9MSG - chains H and J of the 14 polymer chains in the assembly; structure by electron microscopy, 2.70 A resolution.

== Chain H ==
Name: DNA-directed RNA polymerase subunit alpha
Source organism: Escherichia coli
Notes: EC 2.7.7.6
Reference sequence: P0A7Z4 (RPOA_ECOLI); residues 1-329 here = UniProt positions 1-329
Chain sequence (329 residues; numbered 1 to 329; the number before each row is that of its first residue):
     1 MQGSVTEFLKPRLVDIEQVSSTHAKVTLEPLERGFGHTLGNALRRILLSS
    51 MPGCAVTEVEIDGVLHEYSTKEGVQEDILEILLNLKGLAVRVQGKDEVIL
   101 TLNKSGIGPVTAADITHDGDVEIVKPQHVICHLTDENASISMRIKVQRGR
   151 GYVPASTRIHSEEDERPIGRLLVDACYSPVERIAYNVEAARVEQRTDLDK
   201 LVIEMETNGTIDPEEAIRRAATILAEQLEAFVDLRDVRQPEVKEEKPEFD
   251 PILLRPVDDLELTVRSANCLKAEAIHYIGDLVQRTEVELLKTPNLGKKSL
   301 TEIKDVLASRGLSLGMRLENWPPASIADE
Not modelled in the structure: 1-3, 160-166, 234-329
Swiss-Prot annotation at these positions:
  - region: Glu-162 to Glu-165 (Required for interaction with Crp at class II promoters)
  - modified residue: Arg-265 (ADP-ribosylarginine), Lys-297 (N6-acetyllysine), Lys-298 (N6-acetyllysine)
  - mutagenesis: Arg-45 (R45C: In rpoA112; temperature-sensitive, blocks RNA polymerase assembly), Glu-162 to Glu-165 (5-fold decrease in CRP-class II promoter-dependent transcription), Glu-165 (E165K: 5-fold decrease in CRP-class II promoter-dependent transcription), Arg-191 (R191C: In rpoA101; temperature-sensitive)

== Chain J ==
Name: DNA-directed RNA polymerase subunit beta'
Source organism: Escherichia coli
Notes: EC 2.7.7.6
Reference sequence: P0A8T8 (RPOC_ECO57); residue numbers follow UniProt; this construct covers 1-1407
Chain sequence (1415 residues; row label = number of the first residue in the row):
     1 MKDLLKFLKAQTKTEEFDAIKIALASPDMIRSWSFGEVKKPETINYRTFK
    51 PERDGLFCARIFGPVKDYECLCGKYKRLKHRGVICEKCGVEVTQTKVRRE
   101 RMGHIELASPTAHIWFLKSLPSRIGLLLDMPLRDIERVLYFESYVVIEGG
   151 MTNLERQQILTEEQYLDALEEFGDEFDAKMGAEAIQALLKSMDLEQECEQ
   201 LREELNETNSETKRKKLTKRIKLLEAFVQSGNKPEWMILTVLPVLPPDLR
   251 PLVPLDGGRFATSDLNDLYRRVINRNNRLKRLLDLAAPDIIVRNEKRMLQ
   301 EAVDALLDNGRRGRAITGSNKRPLKSLADMIKGKQGRFRQNLLGKRVDYS
   351 GRSVITVGPYLRLHQCGLPKKMALELFKPFIYGKLELRGLATTIKAAKKM
   401 VEREEAVVWDILDEVIREHPVLLNRAPTLHRLGIQAFEPVLIEGKAIQLH
   451 PLVCAAYNADFDGDQMAVHVPLTLEAQLEARALMMSTNNILSPANGEPII
   501 VPSQDVVLGLYYMTRDCVNAKGEGMVLTGPKEAERLYRSGLASLHARVKV
   551 RITEYEKDANGELVAKTSLKDTTVGRAILWMIVPKGLPYSIVNQALGKKA
   601 ISKMLNTCYRILGLKPTVIFADQIMYTGFAYAARSGASVGIDDMVIPEKK
   651 HEIISEAEAEVAEIQEQFQSGLVTAGERYNKVIDIWAAANDRVSKAMMDN
   701 LQTETVINRDGQEEKQVSFNSIYMMADSGARGSAAQIRQLAGMRGLMAKP
   751 DGSIIETPITANFREGLNVLQYFISTHGARKGLADTALKTANSGYLTRRL
   801 VDVAQDLVVTEDDCGTHEGIMMTPVIEGGDVKEPLRDRVLGRVTAEDVLK
   851 PGTADILVPRNTLLHEQWCDLLEENSVDAVKVRSVVSCDTDFGVCAHCYG
   901 RDLARGHIINKGEAIGVIAAQSIGEPGTQLTMRTFHIGGAASRAAAESSI
   951 QVKNKGSIKLSNVKSVVNSSGKLVITSRNTELKLIDEFGRTKESYKVPYG
  1001 AVLAKGDGEQVAGGETVANWDPHTMPVITEVSGFVRFTDMIDGQTITRQT
  1051 DELTGLSSLVVLDSAERTAGGKDLRPALKIVDAQGNDVLIPGTDMPAQYF
  1101 LPGKAIVQLEDGVQISSGDTLARIPQESGGTKDITGGLPRVADLFEARRP
  1151 KEPAILAEISGIVSFGKETKGKRRLVITPVDGSDPYEEMIPKWRQLNVFE
  1201 GERVERGDVISDGPEAPHDILRLRGVHAVTRYIVNEVQDVYRLQGVKIND
  1251 KHIEVIVRQMLRKATIVNAGSSDFLEGEQVEYSRVKIANRELEANGKVGA
  1301 TYSRDLLGITKASLATESFISAASFQETTRVLTEAAVAGKRDELRGLKEN
  1351 VIVGRLIPAGTGYAYHQDRMRRRAAGEAPAAPQVTAEDASASLAELLNAG
  1401 LGGSDNELELEVLFQ
Not modelled in the structure: 933-947, 1127-1134, 1375-1415
Construct notes: expression tag (1408-1415)
Bound ions: Zn2+ site 1: Cys-70, Cys-72, Cys-85, Cys-88; Mg2+: Asp-460, Asp-462, Asp-464; Zn2+ site 2: Cys-814, Cys-888, Cys-895, Cys-898
Swiss-Prot annotation at these positions:
  - binding site (Zn(2+)): Cys-70, Cys-72, Cys-85, Cys-88, Cys-814, Cys-888, Cys-895, Cys-898
  - binding site (Mg(2+)): Asp-460, Asp-462, Asp-464
  - modified residue: Lys-972 (N6-acetyllysine)

== Chain H / chain J interface ==
Pairs across the interface - 22 pairs, chain H then chain J:
  Leu-48(H) / Arg-535(J)
  Leu-48(H) / Arg-538(J)
  Glu-80(H) / Arg-551(J)  salt bridge
  Glu-80(H) / Leu-569(J)
  Leu-83(H) / Val-526(J)  hydrophobic
  Leu-83(H) / Leu-527(J)
  Leu-83(H) / Thr-528(J)
  Leu-83(H) / Arg-551(J)
  Asn-84(H) / Arg-551(J)  hydrogen bond
  Lys-86(H) / Val-526(J)  hydrogen bond (side chain-backbone)
  Lys-86(H) / Thr-528(J)
  Lys-86(H) / Glu-532(J)  salt bridge
  Tyr-152(H) / Glu-532(J)  hydrogen bond
  Tyr-152(H) / Leu-536(J)  hydrophobic
  Tyr-152(H) / Leu-541(J)  hydrophobic
  Val-180(H) / Arg-535(J)
  Glu-181(H) / Arg-535(J)  salt bridge
  Arg-182(H) / Lys-531(J)
  Arg-182(H) / Glu-534(J)  salt bridge
  Arg-191(H) / Asp-413(J)  salt bridge
  Thr-196(H) / Glu-443(J)
  Glu-206(H) / Lys-531(J)  salt bridge
Interface residues without a listed pair, chain H (15 interface residues in all): Arg-44, Pro-154, Asp-174
Interface residues without a listed pair, chain J (17 interface residues in all): Met-525, Ser-539, Met-581

== Summary ==
Chain H and chain J form an interface of 15 and 17 residues respectively; the contacts include 3 hydrogen
bonds and 6 salt bridges. Polar contacts include Glu-80(H)/Arg-551(J), Lys-86(H)/Glu-532(J) and
Glu-181(H)/Arg-535(J).
Here chain H is DNA-directed RNA polymerase subunit alpha and chain J is DNA-directed RNA polymerase subunit
beta', both from Escherichia coli. Entry 9MSG (De novo SigN RNA polymerase transcription initiation
intermediate with bound SigN-RII) was determined by electron microscopy (same publication as 9MSE, 9MSF, 9MSH
and 9MSJ).
